PDB entry 9IZQ | electron microscopy, 3.06 A resolution | chains A and D of the 4 polymer chains in the assembly

# Chain A
Molecule: Cas Lambda2
Sequence (751 residues; row label = number of the first residue in the row; numbers below 1 keep their minus sign (Met-9 is residue -9)):
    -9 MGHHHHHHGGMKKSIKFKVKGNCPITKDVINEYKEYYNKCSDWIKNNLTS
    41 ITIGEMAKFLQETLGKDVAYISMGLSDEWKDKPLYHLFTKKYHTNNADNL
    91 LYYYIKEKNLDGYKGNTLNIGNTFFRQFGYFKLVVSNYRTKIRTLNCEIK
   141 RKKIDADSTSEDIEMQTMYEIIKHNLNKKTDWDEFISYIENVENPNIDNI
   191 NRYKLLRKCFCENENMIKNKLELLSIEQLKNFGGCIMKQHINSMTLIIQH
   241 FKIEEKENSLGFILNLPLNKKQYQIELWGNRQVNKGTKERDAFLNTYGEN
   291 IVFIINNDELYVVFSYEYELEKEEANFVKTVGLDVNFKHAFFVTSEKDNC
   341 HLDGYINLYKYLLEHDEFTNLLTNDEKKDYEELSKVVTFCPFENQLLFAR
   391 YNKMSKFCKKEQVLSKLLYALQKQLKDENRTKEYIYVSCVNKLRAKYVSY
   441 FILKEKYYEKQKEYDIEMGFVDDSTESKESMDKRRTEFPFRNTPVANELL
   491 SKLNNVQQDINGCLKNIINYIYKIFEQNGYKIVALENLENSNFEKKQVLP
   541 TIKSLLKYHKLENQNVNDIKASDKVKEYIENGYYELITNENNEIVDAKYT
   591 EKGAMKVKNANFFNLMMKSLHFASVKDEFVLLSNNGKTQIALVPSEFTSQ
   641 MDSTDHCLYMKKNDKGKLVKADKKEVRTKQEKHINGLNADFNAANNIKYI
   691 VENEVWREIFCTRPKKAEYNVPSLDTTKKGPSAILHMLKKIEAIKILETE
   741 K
Not modelled in the structure: -9 to 0, 740-741
Ion coordination: Mg2+: Asp499 (shared with 1 residue of chain B)

# Chain D
Molecule: 40-nt DNA strand
Sequence (40 nucleotides; each row starts with the number of its first residue; numbers below 1 keep their minus sign (AS-9 is residue -9)):
    -9 XXXXXXXXXXXXCACGCGCACCTCATCTCCTAAATAGACA
Not modelled in the structure: -9 to 2
Modified residues: AS (2-deoxy-adenosine -5'-thio-monophosphate) at position -9, PST (thymidine-5'-thiophosphate) at position -8, AS (2-deoxy-adenosine -5'-thio-monophosphate) at position -7, PST (thymidine-5'-thiophosphate) at position -6, GS (guanosine-5'-thio-monophosphate) at position -5, AS (2-deoxy-adenosine -5'-thio-monophosphate) at position -4, PST (thymidine-5'-thiophosphate) at position -3, GS (guanosine-5'-thio-monophosphate) at position -2, GS (guanosine-5'-thio-monophosphate) at position -1, PST (thymidine-5'-thiophosphate) at position 0, GS (guanosine-5'-thio-monophosphate) at position 1, SC (2-deoxy-cytidine-5'-thiophosphorate) at position 2

# Chain A / chain D interface
Pairs across the interface (43; chain A residue first):
  Lys2(A) with DC20(D), base contact; DT21(D), salt bridge to the phosphate
  Lys80(A) with DT18(D), salt bridge to the phosphate
  Phe118(A) with DT21(D), base contact
  Lys122(A) with DC19(D), phosphate contact; DC20(D), salt bridge to the phosphate
  Ser126(A) with DT18(D), phosphate contact; DC19(D), sugar contact
  Arg129(A) with DC19(D), salt bridge to the phosphate
  Thr130(A) with DC17(D), base contact; DT18(D), sugar contact
  Arg133(A) with DT18(D), salt bridge to the phosphate
  Thr134(A) with DC17(D), sugar contact
  Ile237(A) with DT21(D), base contact
  Gln239(A) with DA22(D), base contact; DA23(D), hydrogen bond to the base
  Lys260(A) with DC29(D), salt bridge to the phosphate
  Gly288(A) with DT21(D), phosphate contact
  Glu289(A) with DC20(D), phosphate contact; DT21(D), phosphate contact
  Asn290(A) with DC20(D), sugar contact
  Ser305(A) with DC20(D), base contact
  Thr465(A) with DG6(D), hydrogen bond to the base; DC7(D), sugar contact
  Ser467(A) with DC7(D), phosphate contact; DG8(D), phosphate contact
  Lys468(A) with DG8(D), hydrogen bond to the phosphate
  Met471(A) with DC7(D), base contact; DG8(D), sugar contact
  Arg475(A) with DC9(D), sugar contact
  Thr476(A) with DC9(D), phosphate contact
  Pro479(A) with DC9(D), phosphate contact; DA10(D), phosphate contact
  Arg481(A) with DA10(D), phosphate contact; DC11(D), salt bridge to the phosphate
  Leu490(A) with DC11(D), sugar contact
  Asn494(A) with DC12(D), phosphate contact
  Gln497(A) with DT13(D), phosphate contact
  Ser544(A) with DA4(D), hydrogen bond to the base
  Tyr548(A) with DC3(D), base contact; DA4(D), base contact
  His611(A) with DT13(D), phosphate contact
  Ser614(A) with DC14(D), hydrogen bond to the phosphate
Interface residues without a listed pair, chain A (34 interface residues in all): Gln451, Glu466, Lys608
Interface residues without a listed pair, chain D (20 interface residues in all): DA28

# In short
34 residues of chain A face 20 of chain D across their interface, with 5 hydrogen bonds and 7 salt bridges.
Among the polar pairs are Gln239(A)-DA23(D), Thr465(A)-DG6(D) and Ser544(A)-DA4(D).
Here chain A is Cas Lambda2 and chain D is a 40-nt DNA strand. Entry 9IZQ (Cryo-EM structure of
CasLambda2-crRNA-target DNA ternary complex in the intermediate state) was determined by electron microscopy
(same publication as 9IZP).
